PDB entry 1P3B | X-ray diffraction, 3.00 A resolution | chains I and B of the 10 polymer chains in the assembly

Chain I:
Molecule: Palindromic 146bp Human Alpha-Satellite DNA fragment
Organism: Homo sapiens
Sequence (146 nucleotides; row label = number of the first residue in the row):
     1 ATCAATATCC ACCTGCAGAT TCTACCAAAA GTGTATTTGG AAACTGCTCC ATCAAAAGGC
    61 ATGTTCAGCG GAATTCCGCT GAACATGCCT TTTGATGGAG CAGTTTCCAA ATACACTTTT
   121 GGTAGAATCT GCAGGTGGAT ATTGAT

Chain B:
Name: Histone H4
Organism: Xenopus laevis
UniProt: P62799 (H4_XENLA); aligned to UniProt positions 1-102 over residues 1-102
Sequence (102 residues; each row starts with the number of its first residue):
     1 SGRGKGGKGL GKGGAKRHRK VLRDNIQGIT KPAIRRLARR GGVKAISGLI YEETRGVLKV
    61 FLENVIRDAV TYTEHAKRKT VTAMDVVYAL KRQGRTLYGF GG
Unresolved in the structure: 1-24
Differences from the reference sequence: conflict Ala-45 (Arg46 in P62799)

Interface between chain I and chain B:
Residue-residue contacts (5; chain I residue first):
  DA41(I) with Lys-77(B), salt bridge to the phosphate
  DC60(I) with Pro-32(B), phosphate contact; Arg-36(B), salt bridge to the phosphate
  DA61(I) with Thr-30(B), phosphate contact; Pro-32(B), phosphate contact
Also at the interface, not in a pair above, chain I (4 interface residues in all): DC50
Also at the interface, not in a pair above, chain B (5 interface residues in all): Thr-80

In short:
The interface between chain I and chain B involves 4 residues on one side and 5 on the other; the contacts
include 2 salt bridges. Polar contacts include DA41(I)/Lys-77(B) and DC60(I)/Arg-36(B).
Chain I is Palindromic 146bp Human Alpha-Satellite DNA fragment (Homo sapiens) and chain B is Histone H4
(Xenopus laevis); the structure, Crystallographic Studies of Nucleosome Core Particles containing Histone
'Sin' Mutants, was determined by X-ray diffraction (same publication as 1P34, 1P3A, 1P3F, 1P3G, 1P3I, 1P3K and
4 further entries).
